Entry 8HHT (X-ray diffraction, 1.95 A resolution); this record covers chain A.

[Chain A]
Name: 3C-like proteinase nsp5
Organism: Severe acute respiratory syndrome coronavirus 2
Notes: EC 3.4.22.69
UniProtKB: P0DTC1 (R1A_SARS2); residues 1-306 here correspond to UniProt positions 3264-3569 (UniProt number = residue number + 3263)
Chain sequence (306 residues; row label = number of the first residue in the row):
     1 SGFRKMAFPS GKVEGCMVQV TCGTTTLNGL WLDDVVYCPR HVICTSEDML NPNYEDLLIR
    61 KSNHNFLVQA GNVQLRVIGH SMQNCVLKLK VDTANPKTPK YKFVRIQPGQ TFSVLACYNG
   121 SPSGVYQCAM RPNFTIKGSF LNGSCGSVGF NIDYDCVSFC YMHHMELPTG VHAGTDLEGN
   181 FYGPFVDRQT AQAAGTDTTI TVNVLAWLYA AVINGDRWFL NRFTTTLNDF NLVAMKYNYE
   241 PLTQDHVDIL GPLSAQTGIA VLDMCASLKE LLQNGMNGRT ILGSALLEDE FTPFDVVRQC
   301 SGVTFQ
Unresolved in the structure: 46-47, 302-306
Covalently attached groups: Hit-1 (LV0) linked to Cys-145
Small-molecule neighbours: Hit-1 (LV0; N-[(2R,3S)-3-oxidanyl-4-oxidanylidene-1-phenyl-4-(1,3-thiazol-2-ylmethylamino)butan-2-yl]benzamide): Ser-1, Thr-25, Thr-26, Leu-27, His-41, Phe-140, Leu-141, Asn-142, Gly-143, Ser-144, His-163, His-164, Met-165, Glu-166
What the authors report for this chain:
  - binding site for Hit-1: His-41, Gly-143, Cys-145, His-163, His-164
  - catalytic residues: Cys-145
  - mutagenesis - E166N (336.3 folds), E166V (187.3 folds): decreased binding to Nirmatrelvir

[In short]
Hit-1 is covalently linked to Cys-145. The paper reports the catalytic residue Cys-145; E166N and E166V reduce
binding to Nirmatrelvir.
Chain A is 3C-like proteinase nsp5 (Severe acute respiratory syndrome coronavirus 2); the structure, Crystal
structure of the SARS-CoV-2 main protease in complex with Hit-1, was determined by X-ray diffraction (same
publication as 8HHU).
